PDB entry 7VP5 | X-ray diffraction, 2.99 A resolution | chains B and C of the 4 polymer chains in the assembly

# Chain B
Molecule: Transcription factor TCP10
Organism: Arabidopsis thaliana
UniProtKB: O82277 (TCP10_ARATH); residues 1-87 here = UniProt positions 1-87
Chain sequence (107 residues; row label = number of the first residue in the row; numbers below 1 keep their minus sign (Met-19 is residue -19)):
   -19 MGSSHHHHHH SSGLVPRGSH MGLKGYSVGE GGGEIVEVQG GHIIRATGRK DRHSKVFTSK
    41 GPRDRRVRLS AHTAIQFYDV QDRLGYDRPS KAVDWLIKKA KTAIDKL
Unresolved in the structure: -19 to 13, 87
Differences from the reference sequence: initiating methionine (-19); expression tag (-18 to 0)

# Chain C
Molecule: 14-nt DNA strand
Sequence (14 nucleotides; numbered 1 to 14; the number before each row is that of its first residue):
     1 ATGTGGTCCC GTGT

# Interface between chain B and chain C
Residue-residue contacts - 13 pairs, chain B then chain C:
  Arg32(B) - DT2(C)  base contact
  Arg32(B) - DG3(C)  hydrogen bond to the base
  Arg32(B) - DT4(C)  base contact
  His33(B) - DT4(C)  phosphate contact
  His33(B) - DG5(C)  hydrogen bond to the base
  His33(B) - DG6(C)  base contact
  Ser34(B) - DT4(C)  hydrogen bond to the phosphate
  Arg45(B) - DT4(C)  salt bridge to the phosphate
  Arg45(B) - DG5(C)  salt bridge to the phosphate
  Arg46(B) - DT7(C)  hydrogen bond to the base
  Arg68(B) - DG5(C)  sugar contact
  Arg68(B) - DG6(C)  phosphate contact
  Pro69(B) - DG6(C)  phosphate contact
Other interface residues (no listed pair), chain B (10 interface residues in all): Arg25, Ala26, Asp67
Other interface residues (no listed pair), chain C (7 interface residues in all): DC8

# In short
10 residues of chain B face 7 of chain C across their interface; the contacts include 4 hydrogen bonds and 2
salt bridges. Polar contacts include Arg32(B)-DG3(C), His33(B)-DG5(C) and Arg46(B)-DT7(C).
Here chain B is Transcription factor TCP10 (Arabidopsis thaliana) and chain C is a 14-nt DNA strand. Entry
7VP5 (Structure of a transcription factor and DNA complex) was determined by X-ray diffraction, deposited
together with 7VP1, 7VP2, 7VP4 and 7VP7.
